4KGG - chains C and A of the 4 polymer chains in the assembly; structure by X-ray diffraction, 2.78 A resolution.

Chain C:
Protein: Tumor necrosis factor receptor superfamily member 6B
Organism: Homo sapiens
Notes: fragment: 30-195
Reference sequence: O95407 (TNF6B_HUMAN); residues 30-195 here = UniProt positions 30-195
Chain sequence (174 residues; each row starts with the number of its first residue):
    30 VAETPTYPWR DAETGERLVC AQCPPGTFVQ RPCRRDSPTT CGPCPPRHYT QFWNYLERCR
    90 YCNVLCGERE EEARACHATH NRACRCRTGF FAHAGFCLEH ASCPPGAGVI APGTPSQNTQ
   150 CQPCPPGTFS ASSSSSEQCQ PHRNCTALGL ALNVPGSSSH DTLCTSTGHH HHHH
Not modelled in the structure: 30-32, 198-203
Disulfides: Cys49-Cys62, Cys52-Cys70, Cys73-Cys88, Cys91-Cys105, Cys95-Cys113, Cys115-Cys126, Cys132-Cys150, Cys153-Cys168, Cys174-Cys193
Glycans and other covalent adducts: glycan linked to Asn173
Sequence notes: expression tag (196-203)
Metal / ion sites: Mg2+: Cys132, Pro133, Ala136, Ser159, Ser161
Swiss-Prot annotation at these positions:
  - glycosylation: Asn173 (N-linked (GlcNAc...) asparagine)

Chain A:
Protein: Tumor necrosis factor ligand superfamily member 14
Organism: Homo sapiens
Notes: fragment: 83-240
Reference sequence: O43557 (TNF14_HUMAN); residue numbers follow UniProt; this construct covers 83-240
Chain sequence (158 residues; numbered 83 to 240; the number before each row is that of its first residue):
    83 LIQERRSHEV NPAAHLTGAN SSLTGSGGPL LWETQLGLAF LRGLSYHDGA LVVTKAGYYY
   143 IYSKVQLGGV GCPLGLASTI THGLYKRTPR YPEELELLVS QQSPCGRATS SSSNWFDSSF
   203 LGGVVHLEAG EEVVVRVLDE RLVRLRDGTR SYFGAFMV
Not modelled in the structure: 83-91, 157-158, 189-194
Disulfides: Cys154-Cys187
Sequence notes: engineered mutation Ser195 (Arg in O43557), Asn196 (Val in O43557), Phe198 (Trp in O43557), Glu214 (Lys in O43557)
What the authors report for this chain:
  - post-translational modification sites: Asn102 (proposed by the authors, not directly observed)
  - mutagenesis - Y173F, R228E: decreased binding to HVEM (citing earlier work)
  - mutagenesis - Y173F: decreased binding to LTbetaR (citing earlier work)
  - mutagenesis - R228E: unchanged binding to LTbetaR (citing earlier work)
  - mutagenesis - R226D/L227Y/R228T/D229K/G230E/T231D: decreased binding to Tumor necrosis factor receptor superfamily member 6B (chain C)

How chain C and chain A interact:
Contacting residue pairs - 20 pairs, chain C then chain A:
  Tyr78(C) - Tyr173(A)
  Thr79(C) - Tyr173(A)
  Gln80(C) - Tyr173(A)  hydrogen bond (backbone-side chain)
  Phe81(C) - Tyr173(A)
  Phe81(C) - Pro174(A)  hydrophobic
  Phe81(C) - Glu175(A)
  Trp82(C) - Pro174(A)
  Asn83(C) - Arg172(A)
  Asn83(C) - Tyr173(A)
  Tyr84(C) - Pro171(A)
  Tyr84(C) - Arg172(A)  hydrogen bond (backbone-side chain)
  Leu85(C) - Arg172(A)
  Leu85(C) - Tyr173(A)  hydrophobic
  Glu86(C) - Arg172(A)
  Glu86(C) - Glu210(A)
  Arg89(C) - Tyr173(A)
  Arg89(C) - Glu175(A)  hydrogen bond (side chain-backbone)
  Arg89(C) - Glu176(A)
  Arg89(C) - Leu177(A)
  Asn92(C) - Glu178(A)  hydrogen bond
Interface residues without a listed pair, chain A (10 interface residues in all): Thr170
Interface features reported in the paper:
  - residue pairs: Gln80(C)-Tyr173(A) (backbone contact)

In short:
The interface between chain C and chain A involves 11 residues on one side and 10 on the other; the contacts
include 4 hydrogen bonds. Polar pairs include Gln80(C)-Tyr173(A), Tyr84(C)-Arg172(A) and Arg89(C)-Glu175(A).
The paper describes a backbone contact between Gln80(C) and Tyr173(A). The paper reports that Y173F and R228E
of chain A reduce binding to HVEM; a modification site at Asn102(A).
Chain C is Tumor necrosis factor receptor superfamily member 6B and chain A is Tumor necrosis factor ligand
superfamily member 14, both from Homo sapiens; the structure, Crystal structure of light mutant2 and dcr3
complex, was determined by X-ray diffraction together with 4KG8, 4J6G and 4EN0 from the same study.
